7M2U - chains 1 and 6 of the 11 polymer chains in the assembly; structure by electron microscopy, 8.20 A resolution (very low resolution: no residue pairs are listed; an interface is given only as per-side residue counts).

Chain 1:
Name: General transcription and DNA repair factor IIH subunit TFB1
Organism: Saccharomyces cerevisiae (strain ATCC 204508 / S288c)
UniProt: P32776 (TFB1_YEAST); residues 1-642 here = UniProt positions 1-642
Amino-acid sequence (642 residues; row label = number of the first residue in the row):
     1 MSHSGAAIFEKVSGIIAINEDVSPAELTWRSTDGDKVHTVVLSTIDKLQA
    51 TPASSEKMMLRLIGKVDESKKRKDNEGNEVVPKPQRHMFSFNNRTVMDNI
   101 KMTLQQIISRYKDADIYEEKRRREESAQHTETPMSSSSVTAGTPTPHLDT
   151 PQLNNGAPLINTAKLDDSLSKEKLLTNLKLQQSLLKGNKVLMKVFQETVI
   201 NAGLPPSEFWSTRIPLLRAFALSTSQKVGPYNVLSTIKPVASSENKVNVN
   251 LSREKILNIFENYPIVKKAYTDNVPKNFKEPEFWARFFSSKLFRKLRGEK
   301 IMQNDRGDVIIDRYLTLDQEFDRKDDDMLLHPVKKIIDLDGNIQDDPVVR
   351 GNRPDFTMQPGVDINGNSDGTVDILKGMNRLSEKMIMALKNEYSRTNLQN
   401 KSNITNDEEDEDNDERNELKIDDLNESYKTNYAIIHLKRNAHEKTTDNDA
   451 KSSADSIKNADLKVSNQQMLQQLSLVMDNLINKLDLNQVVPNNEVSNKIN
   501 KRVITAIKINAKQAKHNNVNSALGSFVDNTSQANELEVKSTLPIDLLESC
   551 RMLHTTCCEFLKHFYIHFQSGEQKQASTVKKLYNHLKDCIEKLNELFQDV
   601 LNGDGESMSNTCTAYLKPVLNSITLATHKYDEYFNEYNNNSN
Disordered / not traced: 1-167, 356-367, 394-464, 520-536, 568-572, 640-642
Swiss-Prot annotation at these positions:
  - modified residue: Thr150 (Phosphothreonine)

Chain 6:
Name: General transcription and DNA repair factor IIH subunit SSL1
Organism: Saccharomyces cerevisiae (strain ATCC 204508 / S288c)
UniProt: Q04673 (SSL1_YEAST); residues 1-461 here = UniProt positions 1-461
Amino-acid sequence (461 residues; each row starts with the number of its first residue):
     1 MAPVVISESEEDEDRVAITRRTKRQVHFDGEGDDRVDQQQQQHSSSHRDR
    51 DKHVQRKKKKRLSNRNLQGSNGGYAWEDEIKRSWDLVKVDDEGDMASLVA
   101 SIVEARKKRTAKKNITPYQRGIIRSLILTLDCSEAMLEKDLRPNRHAMII
   151 QYAIDFVHEFFDQNPISQMGIIIMRNGLAQLVSQVSGNPQDHIDALKSIR
   201 KQEPKGNPSLQNALEMARGLLLPVPAHCTREVLIVFGSLSTTDPGDIHQT
   251 IDSLVSEKIRVKVLGLSAQVAICKELCKATNYGDESFYKILLDETHLKEL
   301 FNEAVTPLPVNKINKGFTLVKMGFPTRIFEDTPTFCSCHSKLVYGGYFCP
   351 NCHSKVCSLPTVCPCCDLMLILSTHLARSYHHLMPLKTFAEVPTTEKFRS
   401 EDCFSCQSRFPILKNHKNGKLLTSSRYRCEDCKQEFCVDCDVFIHEILHN
   451 CPGCESKPVIT
Disordered / not traced: 1-106, 458-461
Swiss-Prot annotation at these positions:
  - zinc finger: Cys349 to Cys366 (C4-type)
Ion coordination: Zn2+ site 1: Cys336, Cys338, His339, Cys357; Zn2+ site 2: Cys349, Cys352, Cys363, Cys366; Zn2+ site 3: Cys403, Cys406, Cys437, Cys440; Zn2+ site 4: Cys429, Cys432, Cys451, Cys454

Interface between chain 1 and chain 6:
At this resolution (8 A) residue pairs are not listed: 19 residues of chain 1 and 20 of chain 6 lie at the interface.

In short:
19 residues of chain 1 and 20 residues of chain 6 are in contact. Cys336(6), Cys338(6), His339(6) and
Cys357(6) coordinate Zn2+ site 1. The Zn2+ site 2 is built by Cys349(6), Cys352(6), Cys363(6) and Cys366(6).
Here chain 1 is General transcription and DNA repair factor IIH subunit TFB1 and chain 6 is General
transcription and DNA repair factor IIH subunit SSL1, both from Saccharomyces cerevisiae (strain ATCC 204508 /
S288c). Entry 7M2U (Nucleotide Excision Repair complex TFIIH Rad4-33) was determined by electron microscopy
(same publication as 7K01 and 7K04).
